Entry 6FTL (X-ray diffraction, 2.60 A resolution); this record covers chains I and G of the 8 polymer chains in the assembly.

# Chain I
Protein: Ribulose-1,5-bisphosphate carboxylase/oxygenase small subunit
Source organism: Skeletonema marinoi
Sequence (139 residues; numbered 1 to 139; the number before each row is that of its first residue):
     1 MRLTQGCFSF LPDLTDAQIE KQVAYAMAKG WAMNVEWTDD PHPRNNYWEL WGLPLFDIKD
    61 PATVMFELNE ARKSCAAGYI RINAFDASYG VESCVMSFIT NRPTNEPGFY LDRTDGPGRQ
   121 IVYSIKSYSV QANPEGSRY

# Chain G
Protein: Ribulose bisphosphate carboxylase large chain
Source organism: Skeletonema marinoi
Notes: EC 4.1.1.39
Sequence (484 residues; each row starts with the number of its first residue):
     1 MSQSVSERTR IKSDRYESGV IPYAKMGYWD ASYTVKDTDV LALFRITPQP GVDPVEAAAA
    61 VAGESSTATW TVVWTDLLTA CERYRAKAYR VDPVPNSADV FFAFIAYECD LFEEASLANL
   121 TASIIGNVFG FKAVSALRLE DMRIPHSYLX TFQGPATGII VERERLNKYG TPLLGATVKP
   181 KLGLSGKNYG RVVYEGLXGG LDFLKDDENI NSQPFMRWRE RFLNCMEGIN RASAATGEVK
   241 GSYLNITAAT MEEVYKRAEY AKAVGSIVVM IDLVMGYTAI QSIAYWAREN DMLLHLHRAG
   301 NSTYARQKNH GINFRVICKW MRMSGVDHIH AGTVVGKLEG DPLMIKGFYD ILRLTELEVN
   361 LPFGIFFEMD WASLRRCMPV ASGGIHCGQM HQLIHYLGDD VVLQFGGGTI GHPDGIQAGA
   421 TANRVALESM VLARNEGVDY FDQQVGPQIL RDAAKTCGPL QTALDLWKDI SFDYTSTDTA
   481 DFAE
Not modelled in the structure: 1-2
Modified / non-standard residues: LOH (3,4-dihydroxylysine) at position 150, LYO (4-hydroxy-lysine) at position 198; Pro155 (4-hydroxyproline; HYP); Leu174 (beta-hydroxyleucine; HLU); Lys205 (lysine nz-carboxylic acid; KCX); Lys346 (N-trimethyllysine; M3L)
Ion coordination: Mg2+: Lys205, Asp207, Glu208 (together with 2-carboxyarabinitol-1,5-diphosphate)
Residues lining bound ligands: 2-carboxyarabinitol-1,5-diphosphate (CAP): Glu64, Thr69, Trp70, Asn127, Thr177, Lys179, Lys181, Lys205, Asp207, Glu208, His297, Arg298, His330, Lys337, Leu338, Ser382, Gly383, Gly384, Gln404, Phe405, Gly406, Gly407
Reported in the primary citation:
  - post-translational modification sites: Pro155, Lys205, Lys346

# How chain I and chain G interact
Pairs across the interface (9; chain I residue first):
  Asp115(I) - Asn230(G)
  Gly116(I) - Gly265(G)
  Pro117(I) - Lys262(G)
  Gly118(I) - Lys262(G)  hydrogen bond (backbone-backbone)
  Gly118(I) - Gly265(G)
  Arg119(I) - Gly265(G)  hydrogen bond (side chain-backbone)
  Arg119(I) - Ser266(G)
  Arg119(I) - Ile267(G)
  Arg119(I) - Asp291(G)
Other interface residues (no listed pair), chain G (8 interface residues in all): Arg165, Ala263

# Overview
The interface between chain I and chain G involves 5 residues on one side and 8 on the other, with 2 hydrogen
bonds. Polar pairs include Arg119(I)-Gly265(G) and Gly118(I)-Lys262(G). Bound to chain G:
2-carboxyarabinitol-1,5-diphosphate. The Mg2+ site is built by Lys205(G), Asp207(G) and Glu208(G). From the
paper: modification sites Pro155(G), Lys205(G) and Lys346(G).
Here chain I is Ribulose-1,5-bisphosphate carboxylase/oxygenase small subunit and chain G is Ribulose
bisphosphate carboxylase large chain, both from Skeletonema marinoi. Entry 6FTL (Rubisco from Skeletonema
marinoi) was determined by X-ray diffraction, deposited together with 5OYA, 5N9Z and 5MZ2.
